1DOD - chain A; structure by X-ray diffraction, 2.10 A resolution.

== Chain A ==
Molecule: P-hydroxybenzoate hydroxylase
Organism: Pseudomonas aeruginosa
Reference sequence: P20586 (PHHY_PSEAE); numbering as in UniProt (aligned over 1-394)
Chain sequence (394 residues; numbered 1 to 394; the number before each row is that of its first residue):
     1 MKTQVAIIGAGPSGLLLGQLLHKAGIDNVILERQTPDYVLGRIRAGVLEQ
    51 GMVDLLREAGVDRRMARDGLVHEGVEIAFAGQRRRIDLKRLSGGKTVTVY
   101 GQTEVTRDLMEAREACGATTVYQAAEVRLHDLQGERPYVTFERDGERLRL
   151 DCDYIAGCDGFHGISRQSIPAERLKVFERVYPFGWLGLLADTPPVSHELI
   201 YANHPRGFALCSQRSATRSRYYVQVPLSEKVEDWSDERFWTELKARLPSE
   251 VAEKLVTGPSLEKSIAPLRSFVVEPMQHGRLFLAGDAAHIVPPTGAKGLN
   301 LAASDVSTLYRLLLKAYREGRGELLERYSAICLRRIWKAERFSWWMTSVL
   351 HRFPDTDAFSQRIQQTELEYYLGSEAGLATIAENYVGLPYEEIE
Ligand contacts:
  - 2,4-dihydroxybenzoic acid (DOB): Arg44, Ala45, Gly46, Val47, Trp185, Leu199, Tyr201, Leu210, Ser212, Gln213, Arg214, Arg220, Tyr222, Pro293, Thr294, Gly295, Ala296, Tyr385
  - FAD (flavin-adenine dinucleotide): Ile8, Gly9, Ala10, Gly11, Pro12, Ser13, Gly14, Leu31, Glu32, Arg33, Gln34, Val39, Arg42, Arg44, Ala45, Gln102, Val127, Cys158, Asp159, Gly160, His162, Gly163, Ile164, Arg220, Tyr222, Ala266, Ala284, Gly285, Asp286, Pro293, Ala296, Gly298, Leu299, Ala302
UniProt features mapped onto this chain:
  - binding site (FAD): Ser13, Glu32, Arg42 to Val47, Gln102, Asp286, Leu299, Asn300
  - binding site (substrate): Tyr201, Ser212 to Arg214, Tyr222, Pro293
  - site (Important for catalytic activity): Tyr201, Tyr385
  - mutagenesis: Ala45 (A45G: The positions of the substrate and the flavin are not altered), Tyr201 (Y201F: Reduction of hydroxylase activity), Arg220 (R220Q: Lower affinity for p-OHB than the wild-type), Asn300 (N300D: The side chain of Asp300 moves away from the flavin, disrupting the interactions of the carboxamide group with the flavin O(2) atom, and the alpha-helix H10 that begins at residue 297 is ...), Tyr385 (Y385F: The positions of the substrate and the flavin are not altered)

== Overview ==
Ligands of chain A: flavin-adenine dinucleotide and 2,4-dihydroxybenzoic acid. Curated annotation (UniProt)
lists 12 FAD-binding residues, 6 substrate-binding residues and 5 mutagenesis sites.
Chain A is P-hydroxybenzoate hydroxylase (Pseudomonas aeruginosa); the structure, The mobil flavin of 4-oh
benzoate hydroxylase: motion of a prosthetic group regulates catalysis, was determined by X-ray diffraction
together with 1DOB, 1DOC and 1DOE from the same study.
